PDB entry 6MJG | X-ray diffraction, 2.12 A resolution | chain A

== Chain A ==
Name: fusion protein of dbOphMA and methylated peptide
From: Dendrothele bispora CBS 962.96
Sequence (420 residues; row label = number of the first residue in the row; note: 9 numbers in that range are skipped by the numbering (no residue carries them; nothing is unmodelled there); numbers below 1 keep their minus sign (Ser-3 is residue -3)):
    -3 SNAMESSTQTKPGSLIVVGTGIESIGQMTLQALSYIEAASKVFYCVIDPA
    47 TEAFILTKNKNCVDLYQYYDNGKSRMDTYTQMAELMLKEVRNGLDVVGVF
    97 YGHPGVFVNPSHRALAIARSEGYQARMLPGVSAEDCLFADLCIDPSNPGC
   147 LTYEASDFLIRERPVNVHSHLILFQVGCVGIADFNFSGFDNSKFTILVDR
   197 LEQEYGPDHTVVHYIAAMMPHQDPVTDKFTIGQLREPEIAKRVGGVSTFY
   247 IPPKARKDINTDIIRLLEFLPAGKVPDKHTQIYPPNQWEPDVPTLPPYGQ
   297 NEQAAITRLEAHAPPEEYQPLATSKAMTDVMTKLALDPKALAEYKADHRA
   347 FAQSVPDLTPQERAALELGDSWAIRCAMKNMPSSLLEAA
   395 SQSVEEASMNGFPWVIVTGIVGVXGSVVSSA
Disordered / not traced: -3 to 8, 395-416
Modified positions: Val417, Val421 (N-methylvaline; MVA); IML (N-methyl-isoleucine) at position 418; Gly419 (sarcosine; SAR)
Metal / ion sites: Zn2+: Asp273, His275
Small-molecule neighbours: S-adenosylhomocysteine (SAH): Ile18, Tyr97, Gly98, His99, Val102, Phe103, Val104, Val127, Ser128, Ala129, Phe170, Gln171, Tyr210, Ile211, Ala212, Met214, Gly241, Val242, Ser243, Thr244, Gly419, Val421

== Summary ==
Chain A binds S-adenosylhomocysteine. Asp273 and His275 form the Zn2+ site.
Chain A is fusion protein of dbOphMA and methylated peptide (Dendrothele bispora CBS 962.96); the structure,
Structure of dbOphMA in Complex with SAH and Methylated Peptide, was determined by X-ray diffraction (same
publication as 6MJF).
